Entry 4K9S (X-ray diffraction, 2.33 A resolution); this record covers chain A.

# Chain A
Protein: GDSL-like Lipase/Acylhydrolase family protein
Organism: Neisseria meningitidis
UniProt: L5SU74 (L5SU74_NEIME); numbering as in UniProt (aligned over 21-397)
Chain sequence (379 residues; numbered 19 to 397; the number before each row is that of its first residue):
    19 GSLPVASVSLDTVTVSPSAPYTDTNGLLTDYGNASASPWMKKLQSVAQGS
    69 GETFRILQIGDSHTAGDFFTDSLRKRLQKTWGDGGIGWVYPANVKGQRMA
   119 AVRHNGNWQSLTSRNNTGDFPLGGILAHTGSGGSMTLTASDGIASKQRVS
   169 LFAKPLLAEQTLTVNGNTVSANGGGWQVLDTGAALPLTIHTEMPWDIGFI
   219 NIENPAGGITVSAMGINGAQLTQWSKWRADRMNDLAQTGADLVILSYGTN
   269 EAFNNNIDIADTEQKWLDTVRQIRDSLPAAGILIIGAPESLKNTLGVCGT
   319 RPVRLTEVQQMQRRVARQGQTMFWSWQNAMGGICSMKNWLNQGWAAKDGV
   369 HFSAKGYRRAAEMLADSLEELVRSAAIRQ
Unresolved in the structure: 19-44, 394-397
Construct notes: expression tag (19-20)
Modified positions: Mse58, Mse117, Mse153, Mse211, Mse232, Mse250, Mse329, Mse340, Mse348, Mse354, Mse381 (selenomethionine; parent Met)

# In short
Chain A is GDSL-like Lipase/Acylhydrolase family protein (Neisseria meningitidis); the structure,
Peptidoglycan O-acetylesterase in action, setmet, was determined by X-ray diffraction, deposited together with
4K3U, 4K40 and 4K7J.
